Entry 2ICV (X-ray diffraction, 1.60 A resolution); this record covers chain A.

Chain A:
Protein: Cytochrome c peroxidase, mitochondrial
Source organism: Saccharomyces cerevisiae
Notes: EC 1.11.1.5
Reference sequence: P00431 (CCPR_YEAST); residues 4-294 here correspond to UniProt positions 71-361 (UniProt number = residue number + 67)
Sequence (291 residues; numbered 4 to 294; the number before each row is that of its first residue):
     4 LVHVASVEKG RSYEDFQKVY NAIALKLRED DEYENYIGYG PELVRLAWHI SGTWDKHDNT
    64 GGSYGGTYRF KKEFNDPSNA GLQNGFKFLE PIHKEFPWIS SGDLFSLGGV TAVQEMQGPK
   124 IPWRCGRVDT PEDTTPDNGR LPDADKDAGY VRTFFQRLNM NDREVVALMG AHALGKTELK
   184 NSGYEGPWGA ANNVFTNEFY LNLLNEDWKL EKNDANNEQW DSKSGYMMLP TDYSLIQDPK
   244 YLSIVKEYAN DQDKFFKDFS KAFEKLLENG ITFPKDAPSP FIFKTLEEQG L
Sequence notes: engineered mutation E37 (Asp104 in P00431), E45 (Val112 in P00431), E181 (His248 in P00431); variant I53 (Thr120 in P00431), G152 (Asp219 in P00431)
UniProt features mapped onto this chain:
  - active site: H52 (Proton acceptor), W191 (Tryptophan radical intermediate)
  - binding site (heme b): H175
  - site: R48 (Transition state stabilizer)
  - modified residue: Y153 (Phosphotyrosine)
Ion coordination: heme Fe near H175 (its only coordinating residue here)
Ligand contacts: heme (HEM): P44, E45, V47, R48, W51, P145, D146, A147, V154, F158, L171, M172, A174, H175, L177, G178, K179, T180, E181, N184, S185, Y187, W191, L232, T234, F262, F266

Summary:
Bound to chain A: heme. Curated annotation (UniProt) lists active-site residues H52 and W191 and heme
b-binding residue H175.
Chain A is Cytochrome c peroxidase, mitochondrial (Saccharomyces cerevisiae); the structure, Kinetic and
Crystallographic Studies of a Redesigned Manganese-Binding Site in Cytochrome c Peroxidase, was determined by
X-ray diffraction, deposited together with 2IA8.
